PDB entry 9MJL | X-ray diffraction, 2.62 A resolution | chain A

Chain A:
Protein: Son of sevenless homolog 1
Organism: Homo sapiens
UniProtKB: Q07889 (SOS1_HUMAN); numbering as in UniProt (aligned over 564-1049)
Amino-acid sequence (487 residues; numbered 563 to 1049; the number before each row is that of its first residue):
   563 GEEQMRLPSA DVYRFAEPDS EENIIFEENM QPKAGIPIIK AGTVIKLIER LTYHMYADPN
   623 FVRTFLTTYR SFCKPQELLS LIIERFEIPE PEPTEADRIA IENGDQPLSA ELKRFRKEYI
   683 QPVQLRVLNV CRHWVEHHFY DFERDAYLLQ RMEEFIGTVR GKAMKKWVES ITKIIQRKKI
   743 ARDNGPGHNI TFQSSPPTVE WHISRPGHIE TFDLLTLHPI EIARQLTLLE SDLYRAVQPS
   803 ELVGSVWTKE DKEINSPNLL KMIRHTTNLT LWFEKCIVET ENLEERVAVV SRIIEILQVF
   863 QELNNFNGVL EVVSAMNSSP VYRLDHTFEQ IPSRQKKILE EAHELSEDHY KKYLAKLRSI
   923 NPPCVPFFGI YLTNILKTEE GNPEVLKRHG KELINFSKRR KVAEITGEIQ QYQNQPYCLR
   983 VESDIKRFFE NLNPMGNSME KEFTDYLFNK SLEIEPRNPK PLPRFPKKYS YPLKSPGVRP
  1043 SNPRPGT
Unresolved in the structure: 563-567, 1045-1049
Sequence notes: expression tag (563)
Residues lining bound ligands: A1BME (6-({(1R)-1-[2-methyl-3-(trifluoromethyl)phenyl]ethyl}amino)-8-(oxan-4-yl)-1,3,4,8-tetrahydropyrido[3,4-c][1,6]naphthyridin-9(2H)-one): Val875, Met878, Asn879, Tyr884, Phe890, Lys898, Leu901, Glu902, His905, Glu909

In short:
Chain A binds compound A1BME.
Chain A is Son of sevenless homolog 1 (Homo sapiens); the structure, SOS1 in complex with an inhibitor, was
determined by X-ray diffraction, deposited together with 9MJM.
